5VIY - chains A and F of the 16 polymer chains in the assembly; structure by electron microscopy, 6.20 A resolution (low resolution: residue-level contacts below are approximate; hydrogen-bond / salt-bridge calls are withheld).

# Chain A
Molecule: Envelope glycoprotein gp160
From: Human immunodeficiency virus 1
Reference sequence: Q2N0S6 (Q2N0S6_9HIV1); residues 512-664 here correspond to UniProt positions 509-661 (UniProt number = residue number - 3)
Amino-acid sequence (153 residues; row label = number of the first residue in the row):
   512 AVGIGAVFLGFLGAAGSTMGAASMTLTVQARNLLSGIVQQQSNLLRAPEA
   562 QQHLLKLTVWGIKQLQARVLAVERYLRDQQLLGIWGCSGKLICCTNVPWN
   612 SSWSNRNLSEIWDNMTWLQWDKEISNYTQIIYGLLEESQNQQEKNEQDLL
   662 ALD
Unresolved in the structure: 512-518, 549-561
Differences from the reference sequence: conflict Pro559 (Ile556 in Q2N0S6), Cys605 (Thr602 in Q2N0S6)
Cystine bridges: Cys598-Cys604
Glycans and other covalent adducts: N-acetylglucosamine (NAG) linked to Asn611; glycan linked to Asn637

# Chain F
Molecule: Envelope glycoprotein gp160
From: Human immunodeficiency virus 1
Reference sequence: Q2N0S6 (Q2N0S6_9HIV1); the construct lacks a stretch of the UniProt sequence and is renumbered around it, so the offset changes along the chain: 31-141 = UniProt 30-140; 150-185 = UniProt 141-176; 187-309 = UniProt 186-308; 312-321 = UniProt 309-318; 2 more segments
Amino-acid sequence (481 residues; row label = number of the first residue in the row; note: 12 numbers in that range are skipped by the numbering (no residue carries them; nothing is unmodelled there); a row labelled like 185A-185I holds insertion residues (185A, then the next letters in order)):
    31 AENLWVTVYYGVPVWKDAETTLFCASDAKAYETEKHNVWATHACVPTDPN
    81 PQEIHLENVTEEFNMWKNNMVEQMHTDIISLWDQSLKPCVKLTPLCVTLQ
   131 CTNVTNNITDD
   150 MRGELKNCSFNMTTELRDKKQKVYSLFYRLDVVQIN
185A-185I ENQGNRSNN
   187 SNKEYRLINCNTSAITQACPKVSFEPIPIHYCAPAGFAILKCKDKKFNGT
   237 GPCPSVSTVQCTHGIKPVVSTQLLLNGSLAEEEVMIRSENITNNAKNILV
   287 QFNTPVQINCTRPNNNTRKSIRI
   312 GPGQAFYATG
  321A D
   322 IIGDIRQAHCNVSKATWNETLGKVVKQLRKHFGNNTIIRFANSSGGDLEV
   372 TTHSFNCGGEFFYCNTSGLFNSTWISN
   400 TSVQGSNSTGSNDSITLPCRIKQIINMWQRIGQAMYAPPIQGVIRCVSNI
   450 TGLILTRDGGSTNSTTETFRPGGGDMRDNWRSELYKYKVVKIEPLGVAPT
   500 RCKRRVVGRRRRRR
Unresolved in the structure: 31-32, 150-151, 185A-185I, 400-410, 506-513
Differences from the reference sequence: conflict Asn332 (Thr330 in Q2N0S6), Cys501 (Ala498 in Q2N0S6), Arg509 (Glu506 in Q2N0S6), Arg510 (Lys507 in Q2N0S6); expression tag (512-513)
Cystine bridges: Cys54-Cys74, Cys119-Cys205, Cys126-Cys196, Cys131-Cys157, Cys218-Cys247, Cys228-Cys239, Cys296-Cys331, Cys378-Cys445, Cys385-Cys418
Glycans and other covalent adducts: N-acetylglucosamine (NAG) linked to Asn88, Asn133, Asn197, Asn234, Asn262, Asn295, Asn301, Asn332, Asn339, Asn355, Asn363, Asn386, Asn392, Asn448; glycan linked to Asn156, Asn160, Asn276
What the authors report for this chain:
  - post-translational modification sites: Asn156, Asn160

# How chain A and chain F interact
Residue-residue contacts (77):
  Leu520(A) - Ile84(F)
  Phe522(A) - Ile84(F)
  Phe522(A) - Leu86(F)
  Phe522(A) - Thr244(F)
  Leu523(A) - Pro43(F)
  Leu523(A) - Leu86(F)
  Ala525(A) - Pro43(F)
  Gly527(A) - Glu87(F)
  Gly527(A) - Asn88(F)
  Leu537(A) - Gly41(F)
  Leu537(A) - Val42(F)
  Leu537(A) - Pro43(F)
  Gln540(A) - Gly41(F)
  Ala541(A) - Tyr40(F)
  Leu544(A) - Ala221(F)
  Leu545(A) - Ala221(F)
  Gln562(A) - Tyr61(F)
  Gln562(A) - His72(F)
  Gln562(A) - Ala73(F)
  Gln562(A) - Cys74(F)
  His564(A) - Tyr61(F)
  His564(A) - Glu64(F)
  Leu565(A) - Tyr61(F)
  Leu565(A) - Glu64(F)
  Leu565(A) - Asn67(F)
  Leu565(A) - His72(F)
  Leu566(A) - His72(F)
  Lys567(A) - His72(F)
  Leu568(A) - His72(F)
  Thr569(A) - Ala73(F)
  Trp571(A) - Cys54(F)
  Trp571(A) - Ala70(F)
  Trp571(A) - Ala73(F)
  Trp571(A) - Cys74(F)
  Trp571(A) - Leu111(F)
  Gln575(A) - Phe53(F)
  Ala582(A) - Ala221(F)
  Arg585(A) - Ile491(F)
  Arg585(A) - Glu492(F)
  Tyr586(A) - Tyr40(F)
  Leu593(A) - Tyr40(F)
  Gly597(A) - Arg503(F)
  Lys601(A) - Arg503(F)
  Leu602(A) - Tyr40(F)
  Ile603(A) - Val38(F)
  Ile603(A) - Tyr39(F)
  Ile603(A) - Tyr40(F)
  Cys604(A) - Thr37(F)
  Cys604(A) - Val38(F)
  Cys605(A) - Thr37(F)
  Cys605(A) - Cys501(F)  disulfide
  Cys605(A) - Arg503(F)
  Thr606(A) - Val36(F)
  Thr606(A) - Lys502(F)
  Thr606(A) - Arg503(F)
  Asn607(A) - Trp35(F)
  Asn607(A) - Lys502(F)
  Asn607(A) - Arg503(F)
  Asn607(A) - Arg504(F)
  Val608(A) - Trp35(F)
  Val608(A) - Val36(F)
  Pro609(A) - Trp35(F)
  Trp610(A) - Leu34(F)
  Trp610(A) - Trp35(F)
  Trp610(A) - Val36(F)
  Trp610(A) - Pro498(F)
  Leu619(A) - Pro498(F)
  Leu619(A) - Thr499(F)
  Trp623(A) - Tyr39(F)
  Trp623(A) - Ala497(F)
  Trp631(A) - Val496(F)
  Trp631(A) - Ala497(F)
  Trp631(A) - Pro498(F)
  Asp632(A) - Val44(F)
  Ile635(A) - Val496(F)
  Tyr643(A) - Leu494(F)
  Glu654(A) - Arg503(F)
Interface residues without a listed pair, chain A (51 interface residues in all): Ala526, Asn543, Ser546, Gln563, Val570, Lys574, Ala578, Leu592, Trp628, Ile642
Interface residues without a listed pair, chain F (47 interface residues in all): Trp45, Thr51, His66, Thr71, Gln114, Pro220, Gly222, Ala224, Lys490
Disulfides between the chains: Cys605(A)-Cys501(F)

# Summary
The interface between chain A and chain F involves 51 residues on one side and 47 on the other, with 1
disulfide bond. N-acetylglucosamine is covalently linked to Asn611(A). N-acetylglucosamine is covalently
linked to Asn88(F), Asn133(F), Asn197(F), Asn234(F), Asn262(F) and Asn295(F) and 8 more. The paper reports
modification sites Asn156(F) and Asn160(F).
Here chain A is Envelope glycoprotein gp160 and chain F is Envelope glycoprotein gp160, both from Human
immunodeficiency virus 1. Entry 5VIY (BG505 SOSIP.664 in complex with broadly neutralizing antibodies BG1 and
8ANC195) was determined by electron microscopy together with 5VVF and 5VJ6 from the same study.
